Entry 8YD8 (X-ray diffraction, 3.11 A resolution); this record covers chains J and K of the 10 polymer chains in the assembly.

Chain J (and K):
Protein: CASP8 and FADD-like apoptosis regulator subunit p43
From: Homo sapiens
Notes: chain K of this document is another copy of the same molecule, construct and numbering; everything in this record applies to it too
Reference sequence: O15519 (CFLAR_HUMAN); residue numbers follow UniProt; this construct covers 1-181
Sequence (181 residues; row label = number of the first residue in the row):
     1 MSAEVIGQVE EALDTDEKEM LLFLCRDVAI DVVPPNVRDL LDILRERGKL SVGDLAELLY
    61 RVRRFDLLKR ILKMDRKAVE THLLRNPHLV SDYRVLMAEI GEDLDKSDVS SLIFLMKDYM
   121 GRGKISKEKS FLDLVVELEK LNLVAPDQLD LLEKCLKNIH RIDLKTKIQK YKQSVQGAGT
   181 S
Unresolved in the structure: 122-125, 176-181 (chain K: 176-181)
Differences from the reference sequence: engineered mutation Gly7 (His in O15519)

Chain J / chain K interface:
Pairs across the interface (19; chain J residue first):
  Glu11(J) with Asp31(K); Val33(K)
  Asp14(J) with Lys140(K), salt bridge
  Asp16(J) with Lys124(K), salt bridge
  Glu17(J) with Lys140(K), salt bridge
  Arg63(J) with Met120(K); Lys140(K); Leu141(K)
  Arg64(J) with Lys140(K)
  Phe65(J) with Lys140(K), hydrogen bond (backbone-backbone); Leu141(K); Asn142(K), hydrogen bond (backbone-side chain)
  Asp66(J) with Glu139(K); Lys140(K); Asn142(K)
  Arg70(J) with Ile30(K)
  Glu102(J) with Gly123(K)
  Asp103(J) with Arg122(K)
  Lys106(J) with Ser126(K), hydrogen bond (side chain-backbone)
Also at the interface, not in a pair above, chain J (15 interface residues in all): Ala12, Lys69, Arg161
Also at the interface, not in a pair above, chain K (14 interface residues in all): Val32, Ile125

Overview:
Chain J and chain K form an interface of 15 and 14 residues respectively, with 3 hydrogen bonds and 3 salt
bridges. Polar contacts include Asp14(J)-Lys140(K), Asp16(J)-Lys124(K) and Glu17(J)-Lys140(K).
Chain J and chain K are both CASP8 and FADD-like apoptosis regulator subunit p43 (Homo sapiens); the
structure, Structure of FADD/Caspase-8/cFLIP death effector domain assembly, was determined by X-ray
diffraction, deposited together with 8YBX and 8YD7.
